Entry 4R8A (X-ray diffraction, 3.20 A resolution); this record covers chains A and D of the 4 polymer chains in the assembly.

Chain A:
Protein: Uncharacterized protein
Source organism: Pseudomonas aeruginosa
UniProtKB: Q9I2N0 (Q9I2N0_PSEAE); residue numbers follow UniProt; this construct covers 1-559
Amino-acid sequence (559 residues; numbered 1 to 559; the number before each row is that of its first residue):
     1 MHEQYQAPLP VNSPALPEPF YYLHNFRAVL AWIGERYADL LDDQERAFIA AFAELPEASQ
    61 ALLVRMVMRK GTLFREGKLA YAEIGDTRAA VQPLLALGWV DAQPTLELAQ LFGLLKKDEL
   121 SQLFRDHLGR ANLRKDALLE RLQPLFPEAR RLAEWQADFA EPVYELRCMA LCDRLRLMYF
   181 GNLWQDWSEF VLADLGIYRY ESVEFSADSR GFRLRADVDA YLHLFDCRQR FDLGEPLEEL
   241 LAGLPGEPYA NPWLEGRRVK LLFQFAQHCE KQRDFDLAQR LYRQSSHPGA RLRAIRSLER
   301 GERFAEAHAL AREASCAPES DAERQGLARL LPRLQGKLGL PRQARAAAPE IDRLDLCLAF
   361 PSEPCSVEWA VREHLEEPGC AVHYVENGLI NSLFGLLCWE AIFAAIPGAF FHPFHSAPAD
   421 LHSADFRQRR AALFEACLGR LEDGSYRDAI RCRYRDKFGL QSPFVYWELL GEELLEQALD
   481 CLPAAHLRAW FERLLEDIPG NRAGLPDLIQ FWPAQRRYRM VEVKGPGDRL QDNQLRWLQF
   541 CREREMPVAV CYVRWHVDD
Unresolved in the structure: 1-15, 554-559
Curated features (UniProtKB/Swiss-Prot):
  - binding site (Mn(2+)): Glu386, Asp507, Glu522, Val523
  - mutagenesis: Arg65 to Arg69 (Impaired ability to incise a 5' flap structure), Trp184 (W184A: No effect on nuclease activity), Val191 to Ile197 (Decreased nuclease activity), Val191 to Leu192 (Decreased nuclease activity), Trp253 (W253P: Weak nuclease activity), Leu421 (L421R: Strongly decreased nuclease activity), Asp507 (D507A: Loss of nuclease activity), Glu522 (E522A: Loss of nuclease activity), Lys524 (K524A: Loss of nuclease activity), Gln534 (Q534A: Loss of function)
Reported in the primary citation:
  - binding site for the 10-nt DNA strand: Tyr21, Arg65, Arg69, Lys70, Tyr81, Val191, Leu192, Leu195, Ile197
  - binding site for the 15-nt DNA strand: Trp184, Arg228, Arg257, Lys260, Asn387, Leu421, Gly504, Gln531, Asn533
  - binding site for the 21-nt DNA strand (chain D): Lys116, Lys117, Lys135, Lys271, Arg293, Arg296, Arg300, Arg329, Arg333
  - mutagenesis - R65A/R69A, L421R: decreased catalytic activity on 5' flap substrate
  - mutagenesis - V191A/L192A/L195A/I197A, V191R/L192R, W253P, Q534A: decreased catalytic activity
  - mutagenesis - W184A: unchanged catalytic activity
  - catalytic residues: Gln534 (proposed by the authors, not directly observed)

Chain D:
Molecule: 21-nt DNA strand
Sequence (21 nucleotides; numbered 1 to 21; the number before each row is that of its first residue):
     1 GAATGTGTGT CTCAATCCCA A

Interface between chain A and chain D:
Pairs across the interface - 26 pairs, chain A then chain D:
  Lys78(A) with DC18(D), phosphate contact; DC19(D), salt bridge to the phosphate
  Lys116(A) with DC19(D), salt bridge to the phosphate; DA20(D), phosphate contact
  Lys117(A) with DA20(D), hydrogen bond to the phosphate; DA21(D), salt bridge to the phosphate
  Arg134(A) with DA21(D), phosphate contact
  Lys135(A) with DA20(D), salt bridge to the phosphate; DA21(D), hydrogen bond to the phosphate
  Asp136(A) with DA21(D), phosphate contact
  Leu192(A) with DC13(D), base contact
  Ile197(A) with DC13(D), sugar contact
  Tyr198(A) with DC13(D), hydrogen bond to the phosphate
  Glu270(A) with DT6(D), phosphate contact
  Lys271(A) with DG7(D), phosphate contact
  Arg293(A) with DT6(D), salt bridge to the phosphate
  Arg296(A) with DG5(D), salt bridge to the phosphate; DT6(D), salt bridge to the phosphate
  Arg300(A) with DT6(D), salt bridge to the phosphate
  Arg329(A) with DT4(D), sugar contact; DG5(D), salt bridge to the phosphate
  Arg333(A) with DT4(D), hydrogen bond to the phosphate; DG5(D), salt bridge to the phosphate
  Arg345(A) with DT4(D), salt bridge to the phosphate
  Arg529(A) with DT4(D), hydrogen bond to the base; DG5(D), hydrogen bond to the base
Other interface residues (no listed pair), chain A (19 interface residues in all): Leu115

Summary:
Chain A and chain D form an interface of 19 and 9 residues respectively; the contacts include 6 hydrogen bonds
and 11 salt bridges. Among the polar pairs are Arg529(A)-DT4(D), Arg529(A)-DG5(D) and Lys117(A)-DA20(D). From
the paper: the catalytic residue Gln534(A); V191A/L192A/L195A/I197A, V191R/L192R and W253P of chain A, among
others, reduce catalytic activity; 7 substitutions were tested in all.
Chain A is Uncharacterized protein (Pseudomonas aeruginosa) and chain D is a 21-nt DNA strand; the structure,
Crystal structure of paFAN1 - 5' flap DNA complex, was determined by X-ray diffraction, deposited together
with 4R89.
